7UO9 - chains A and B of the 6 polymer chains in the assembly; structure by electron microscopy, 3.13 A resolution.

[Chain A]
Protein: RNA-directed RNA polymerase
From: Severe acute respiratory syndrome coronavirus 2
Notes: EC 2.7.7.48
Reference sequence: P0DTD1 (R1AB_SARS2); residues 1-932 here correspond to UniProt positions 4393-5324 (UniProt number = residue number + 4392)
Amino-acid sequence (932 residues; row label = number of the first residue in the row):
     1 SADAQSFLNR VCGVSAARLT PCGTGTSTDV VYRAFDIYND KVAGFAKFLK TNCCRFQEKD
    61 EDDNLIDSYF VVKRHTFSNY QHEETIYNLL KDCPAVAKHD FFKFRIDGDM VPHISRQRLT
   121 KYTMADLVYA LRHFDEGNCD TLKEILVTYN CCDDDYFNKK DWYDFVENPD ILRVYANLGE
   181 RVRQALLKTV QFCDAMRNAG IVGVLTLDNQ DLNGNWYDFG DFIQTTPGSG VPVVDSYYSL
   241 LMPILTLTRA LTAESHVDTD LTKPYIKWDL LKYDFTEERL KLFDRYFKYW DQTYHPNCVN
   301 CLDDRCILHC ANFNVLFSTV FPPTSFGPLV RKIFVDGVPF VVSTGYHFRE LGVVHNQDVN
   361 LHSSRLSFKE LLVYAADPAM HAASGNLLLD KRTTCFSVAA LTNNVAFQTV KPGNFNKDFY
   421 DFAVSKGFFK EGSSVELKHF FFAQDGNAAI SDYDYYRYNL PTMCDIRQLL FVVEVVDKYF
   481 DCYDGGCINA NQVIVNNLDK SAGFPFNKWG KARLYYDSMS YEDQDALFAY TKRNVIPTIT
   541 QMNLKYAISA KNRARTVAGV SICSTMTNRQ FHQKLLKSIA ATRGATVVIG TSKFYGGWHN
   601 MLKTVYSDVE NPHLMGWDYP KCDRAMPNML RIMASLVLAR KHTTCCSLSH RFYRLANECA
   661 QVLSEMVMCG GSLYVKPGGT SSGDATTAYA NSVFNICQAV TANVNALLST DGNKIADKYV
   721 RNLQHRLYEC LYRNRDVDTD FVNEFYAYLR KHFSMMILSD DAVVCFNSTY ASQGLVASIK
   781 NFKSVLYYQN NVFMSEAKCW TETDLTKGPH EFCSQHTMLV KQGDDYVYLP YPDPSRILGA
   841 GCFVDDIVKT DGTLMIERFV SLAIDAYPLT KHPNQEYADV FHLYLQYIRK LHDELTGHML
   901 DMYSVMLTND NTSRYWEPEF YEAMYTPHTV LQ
Not modelled in the structure: 1-3, 930-932
Metal / ion sites: Zn2+ site 1: His295, Cys301, Cys306, Cys310; Zn2+ site 2: Cys487, His642, Cys645, Cys646; Mg2+: Asp618, Tyr619, Asp760 (together with UTP)
Residues lining bound ligands: UTP: Lys545, Arg555, Asp618, Tyr619, Pro620, Lys621, Cys622, Asp623, Thr680, Ser682, Thr687, Asn691, Asp760, Lys798
UniProt features mapped onto this chain:
  - region: Lys545 to Arg555 (Interaction with RMP Remdesivir), Thr582 to Pro620 (RdRp Palm N-ter)
  - active site: Ser759, Asp760, Asp761
  - binding site (Mn(2+)): Asn209, Asp218
  - binding site (Zn(2+)): His295, Cys301, Cys306, Cys310, Cys487, His642, Cys645, Cys646
  - site: Gln932 (Cleavage)
What the authors report for this chain:
  - binding site for the ligand UTP: Lys545, Arg555
  - specificity-determining residues: Ser759
  - mutagenesis - S759A: decreased catalytic activity on RDV-TP
  - mutagenesis - T687A, N691A: decreased catalytic activity on ATP or RDV-TP

[Chain B]
Protein: Non-structural protein 8
From: Severe acute respiratory syndrome coronavirus 2
Reference sequence: P0DTD1 (R1AB_SARS2); residues 1-198 here correspond to UniProt positions 3943-4140 (UniProt number = residue number + 3942)
Amino-acid sequence (198 residues; numbered 1 to 198; the number before each row is that of its first residue):
     1 AIASEFSSLP SYAAFATAQE AYEQAVANGD SEVVLKKLKK SLNVAKSEFD RDAAMQRKLE
    61 KMADQAMTQM YKQARSEDKR AKVTSAMQTM LFTMLRKLDN DALNNIINNA RDGCVPLNII
   121 PLTTAAKLMV VIPDYNTYKN TCDGTTFTYA SALWEIQQVV DADSKIVQLS EISMDNSPNL
   181 AWPLIVTALR ANSAVKLQ
Not modelled in the structure: 1-5, 196-198
UniProt features mapped onto this chain:
  - site: Gln198 (Cleavage)

[Interface between chain A and chain B]
Pairs across the interface (102):
  Leu270(A) with Pro116(B); Ile119(B); Thr123(B)
  Leu271(A) with Ile106(B); Asn109(B); Pro116(B); Ile119(B), hydrophobic
  Tyr273(A) with Asp112(B), hydrogen bond; Cys114(B)
  Thr324(A) with Pro116(B); Asn118(B)
  Phe326(A) with Asn118(B)
  Gly327(A) with Asn118(B)
  Pro328(A) with Pro116(B); Leu117(B), hydrogen bond (backbone-backbone)
  Leu329(A) with Val115(B)
  Val330(A) with Gly113(B); Cys114(B); Val115(B), hydrogen bond (backbone-backbone); Leu117(B), hydrophobic
  Arg331(A) with Asp112(B), salt bridge; Gly113(B); Cys114(B), hydrogen bond
  Lys332(A) with Leu103(B); Asn104(B)
  Val338(A) with Leu95(B), hydrophobic
  Pro339(A) with Leu95(B)
  Phe340(A) with Leu95(B), hydrophobic
  Val341(A) with Leu98(B), hydrophobic; Leu103(B), hydrophobic
  Thr344(A) with Cys114(B)
  Phe368(A) with Arg80(B); Val83(B), hydrophobic; Thr84(B); Met87(B), hydrophobic
  Leu371(A) with Thr84(B); Met87(B), hydrophobic; Gln88(B); Leu91(B), hydrophobic
  Leu372(A) with Met87(B), hydrophobic
  Tyr374(A) with Leu91(B)
  Ala375(A) with Met87(B), hydrophobic; Met90(B), hydrophobic
  Pro378(A) with Leu117(B)
  Ala379(A) with Leu117(B)
  Met380(A) with Leu91(B); Met94(B), hydrophobic; Leu95(B), hydrophobic
  His381(A) with Met90(B); Met94(B)
  Ala382(A) with Leu117(B), hydrophobic; Pro121(B)
  Ala383(A) with Leu98(B); Ile120(B), hydrophobic
  Ser384(A) with Met94(B); Leu98(B)
  Asn386(A) with Lys127(B)
  Leu387(A) with Pro121(B); Leu122(B), hydrophobic; Ala125(B); Lys127(B), hydrogen bond (backbone-backbone); Leu128(B), hydrophobic; Met129(B), hydrogen bond (backbone-backbone); Tyr149(B), hydrophobic; Trp154(B), hydrophobic
  Leu388(A) with Met129(B)
  Leu389(A) with Met129(B), hydrogen bond (backbone-backbone); Val130(B); Val131(B), hydrogen bond (backbone-backbone); Tyr149(B)
  Lys391(A) with Val131(B), hydrogen bond (backbone-backbone); Pro133(B); Thr137(B)
  Arg392(A) with Val131(B)
  Phe396(A) with Asn118(B)
  Val398(A) with Asn118(B); Pro121(B)
  Ala400(A) with Met129(B), hydrophobic
  Thr402(A) with Met129(B)
  Asn403(A) with Lys127(B)
  Val405(A) with Met129(B), hydrophobic; Val131(B), hydrophobic; Ile185(B), hydrophobic
  Phe407(A) with Ala162(B); Pro183(B), hydrophobic; Ile185(B), hydrophobic
  Pro505(A) with Met90(B), hydrophobic
  Lys508(A) with Met90(B)
  Trp509(A) with Val83(B), hydrophobic; Ala86(B), hydrogen bond (side chain-backbone); Met87(B), hydrophobic; Met90(B), hydrophobic
  Leu514(A) with Lys79(B)
  Tyr515(A) with Val83(B), hydrophobic
  Asp517(A) with Ser76(B); Lys79(B), salt bridge
  Ser518(A) with Arg80(B), hydrogen bond (backbone-side chain)
  Met519(A) with Arg80(B)
  Asp523(A) with Arg80(B), salt bridge
  Met666(A) with Leu117(B), hydrophobic; Asn118(B)
  Val675(A) with Asn118(B)
Interface residues without a listed pair, chain A (59 interface residues in all): Ser325, Gly385, Asp390, Ala399, Asn404, Asn447, Phe506
Interface residues without a listed pair, chain B (49 interface residues in all): Phe92, Lys97, Ile107, Ala110, Thr141, Val160, Ser164

[In short]
59 residues of chain A and 49 residues of chain B are in contact, with 11 hydrogen bonds and 3 salt bridges.
Polar pairs include Arg331(A)-Asp112(B), Asp517(A)-Lys79(B) and Asp523(A)-Arg80(B). The paper reports a
binding site for the ligand UTP at Lys545(A) and Arg555(A); T687A and N691A of chain A reduce catalytic
activity on ATP or RDV-TP.
Chain A is RNA-directed RNA polymerase and chain B is Non-structural protein 8, both from Severe acute
respiratory syndrome coronavirus 2; the structure, SARS-CoV-2 replication-transcription complex bound to UTP,
in a pre-catalytic state, was determined by electron microscopy (same publication as 7UO4, 7UO7 and 7UOE).
